PDB entry 7TC8 | electron microscopy, 2.40 A resolution | chains E and H of the 6 polymer chains in the assembly

== Chain E ==
Name: Methane monooxygenase component A alpha chain
Organism: Methylococcus capsulatus
Notes: EC 1.14.13.25
Reference sequence: P22869 (MEMA_METCA); residue numbers follow UniProt; this construct covers 1-527
Sequence (527 residues; row label = number of the first residue in the row):
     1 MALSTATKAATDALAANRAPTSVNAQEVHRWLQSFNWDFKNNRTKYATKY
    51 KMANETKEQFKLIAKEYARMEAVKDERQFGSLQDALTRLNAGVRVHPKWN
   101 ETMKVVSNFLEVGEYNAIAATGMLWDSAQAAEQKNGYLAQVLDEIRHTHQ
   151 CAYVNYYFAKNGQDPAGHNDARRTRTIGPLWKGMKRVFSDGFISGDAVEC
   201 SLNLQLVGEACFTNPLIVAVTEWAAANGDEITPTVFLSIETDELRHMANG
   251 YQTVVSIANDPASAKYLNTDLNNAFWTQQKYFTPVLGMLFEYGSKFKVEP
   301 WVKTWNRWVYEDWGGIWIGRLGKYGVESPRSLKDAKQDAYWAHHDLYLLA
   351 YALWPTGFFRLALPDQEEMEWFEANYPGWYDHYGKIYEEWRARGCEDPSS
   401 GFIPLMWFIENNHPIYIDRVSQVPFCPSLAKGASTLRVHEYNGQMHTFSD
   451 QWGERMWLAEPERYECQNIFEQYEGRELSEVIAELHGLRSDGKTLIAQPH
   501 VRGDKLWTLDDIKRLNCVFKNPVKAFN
Disordered / not traced: 1-15, 527
Curated features (UniProtKB/Swiss-Prot):
  - active site: Cys151
  - binding site (Fe cation): Glu114, Glu144, His147, Glu209, Glu243, His246
Ion coordination: Fe ion site 1: Glu114, Glu144, His147; Fe ion site 2: Glu243, His246

== Chain H ==
Name: Methane monooxygenase component A gamma chain
Organism: Methylococcus capsulatus
Notes: EC 1.14.13.25
Reference sequence: P11987 (MEMG_METCA); numbering as in UniProt (aligned over 1-170)
Sequence (170 residues; numbered 1 to 170; the number before each row is that of its first residue):
     1 MAKLGIHSNDTRDAWVNKIAQLNTLEKAAEMLKQFRMDHTTPFRNSYELD
    51 NDYLWIEAKLEEKVAVLKARAFNEVDFRHKTAFGEDAKSVLDGTVAKMNA
   101 AKDKWEAEKIHIGFRQAYKPPIMPVNYFLDGERQLGTRLMELRNLNYYDT
   151 PLEELRKQRGVRVVHLQSPH
Disordered / not traced: 1-3, 166-170

== Chain E / chain H interface ==
Contacting residue pairs - 87 pairs, chain E then chain H:
  Arg43(E) with Arg133(H)
  Thr44(E) with Arg133(H)
  Lys45(E) with Arg133(H)
  Tyr46(E) with Arg133(H)
  Ala47(E) with Arg133(H); Gly136(H); Thr137(H); Met140(H), hydrophobic
  Thr48(E) with Thr137(H), hydrogen bond (backbone-side chain); Met140(H)
  Lys49(E) with Met140(H); Glu141(H); Asn144(H), hydrogen bond
  Asp196(E) with Met140(H)
  Lys265(E) with Leu145(H)
  Tyr266(E) with Glu141(H), hydrogen bond (side chain-backbone); Asn144(H); Leu145(H)
  Thr269(E) with Tyr148(H)
  Asn272(E) with Tyr148(H), hydrogen bond
  Asn273(E) with Tyr147(H); Tyr148(H), hydrogen bond
  Arg330(E) with Tyr148(H)
  Leu436(E) with His165(H)
  Val438(E) with Val163(H); Val164(H), hydrogen bond (backbone-backbone); His165(H), hydrogen bond (backbone-backbone)
  His439(E) with Arg156(H), hydrogen bond; Val161(H); Arg162(H); Val163(H); Val164(H)
  Glu440(E) with Val161(H); Arg162(H), salt bridge
  Tyr441(E) with Phe43(H); Arg159(H); Gly160(H)
  Asn442(E) with Pro42(H), hydrogen bond (side chain-backbone); Phe43(H); Arg44(H), hydrogen bond (side chain-backbone); Tyr47(H)
  Gln444(E) with Tyr47(H); Asp50(H)
  Gln451(E) with Leu152(H)
  Trp452(E) with Tyr148(H), hydrophobic
  Glu454(E) with Leu152(H); Arg156(H), salt bridge
  Arg455(E) with Tyr147(H), hydrogen bond (side chain-backbone); Tyr148(H); Thr150(H), hydrogen bond (side chain-backbone); Pro151(H); Leu152(H); Leu155(H)
  Met456(E) with Tyr147(H)
  Trp457(E) with Val161(H), hydrophobic
  Leu458(E) with Leu152(H), hydrophobic; Leu155(H), hydrophobic; Arg159(H), hydrogen bond (backbone-side chain); Val161(H), hydrophobic
  Ala459(E) with Arg143(H), hydrogen bond (backbone-side chain); Tyr147(H), hydrophobic; Arg159(H), hydrogen bond (backbone-side chain)
  Glu460(E) with Arg143(H); Tyr147(H)
  Pro461(E) with Pro42(H); Arg159(H)
  Glu462(E) with Pro42(H); Ile112(H); Arg143(H), salt bridge
  Glu465(E) with Thr41(H); Pro42(H); Arg44(H), salt bridge
  Gln467(E) with Asp50(H), hydrogen bond (side chain-backbone); Asn51(H); Tyr53(H)
  Glu471(E) with Asn51(H), hydrogen bond (backbone-side chain)
  Gln472(E) with Ile6(H); Asn51(H), hydrogen bond
  Tyr473(E) with Ile6(H), hydrophobic
  Arg476(E) with Leu4(H); Gly5(H); Ile6(H)
  Glu484(E) with Gly5(H); Ile6(H), hydrogen bond (side chain-backbone); His7(H)
  Leu485(E) with His7(H)
  Phe526(E) with His165(H)
Other interface residues (no listed pair), chain E (45 interface residues in all): Arg437, Gly443, Met445, Val481
Other interface residues (no listed pair), chain H (38 interface residues in all): Leu54, Glu108, Glu132

== Overview ==
The interface between chain E and chain H involves 45 residues on one side and 38 on the other, with 19
hydrogen bonds and 4 salt bridges. Polar contacts include Glu440(E)-Arg162(H), Glu454(E)-Arg156(H) and
Glu462(E)-Arg143(H).
Chain E is Methane monooxygenase component A alpha chain and chain H is Methane monooxygenase component A
gamma chain, both from Methylococcus capsulatus; the structure, Cryo-EM structure of methane monooxygenase
hydroxylase (by graphene), was determined by electron microscopy (same publication as 7TC7).
